Entry 1KC8 (X-ray diffraction, 3.01 A resolution); this record covers chains A and Q of the 30 polymer chains in the assembly.

== Chain A ==
Molecule: 23S RRNA
Source organism: Haloarcula marismortui
Sequence (2922 nucleotides; row label = number of the first residue in the row):
     2 UUGGCUACUA UGCCAGCUGG UGGAUUGCUC GGCUCAGGCG CUGAUGAAGG ACGUGCCAAG
    62 CUGCGAUAAG CCAUGGGGAG CCGCACGGAG GCGAAGAACC AUGGAUUUCC GAAUGAGAAU
   122 CUCUCUAACA AUUGCUUCGC GCAAUGAGGA ACCCCGAGAA CUGAAACAUC UCAGUAUCGG
   182 GAGGAACAGA AAACGCAAUG UGAUGUCGUU AGUAACCGCG AGUGAACGCG AUACAGCCCA
   242 AACCGAAGCC CUCACGGGCA AUGUGGUGUC AGGGCUACCU CUCAUCAGCC GACCGUCUCG
   302 ACGAAGUCUC UUGGAACAGA GCGUGAUACA GGGUGACAAC CCCGUACUCG AGACCAGUAC
   362 GACGUGCGGU AGUGCCAGAG UAGCGGGGGU UGGAUAUCCC UCGCGAAUAA CGCAGGCAUC
   422 GACUGCGAAG GCUAAACACA ACCUGAGACC GAUAGUGAAC AAGUAGUGUG AACGAACGCU
   482 GCAAAGUACC CUCAGAAGGG AGGCGAAAUA GAGCAUGAAA UCAGUUGGCG AUCGAGCGAC
   542 AGGGCAUACA AGGUCCCUCG ACGAAUGACC GACGCGCGAG CGUCCAGUAA GACUCACGGG
   602 AAGCCGAUGU UCUGUCGUAC GUUUUGAAAA ACGAGCCAGG GAGUGUGUCU GCAUGGCAAG
   662 UCUAACCGGA GUAUCCGGGG AGGCACAGGG AAACCGACAU GGCCGCAGGG CUUUGCCCGA
   722 GGGCCGCCGU CUUCAAGGGC GGGGAGCCAU GUGGACACGA CCCGAAUCCG GACGAUCUAC
   782 GCAUGGACAA GAUGAAGCGU GCCGAAAGGC ACGUGGAAGU CUGUUAGAGU UGGUGUCCUA
   842 CAAUACCCUC UCGUGAUCUA UGUGUAGGGG UGAAAGGCCC AUCGAGUCCG GCAACAGCUG
   902 GUUCCAAUCG AAACAUGUCG AAGCAUGACC UCCGCCGAGG UAGUCUGUGA GGUAGAGCGA
   962 CCGAUUGGUG UGUCCGCCUC CGAGAGGAGU CGGCACACCU GUCAAACUCC AAACUUACAG
  1022 ACGCCGUUUG ACGCGGGGAU UCCGGUGCGC GGGGUAAGCC UGUGUACCAG GAGGGGAACA
  1082 ACCCAGAGAU AGGUUAAGGU CCCCAAGUGU GGAUUAAGUG UAAUCCUCUG AAGGUGGUCU
  1142 CGAGCCCUAG ACAGCCGGGA GGUGAGCUUA GAAGCAGCUA CCCUCUAAGA AAAGCGUAAC
  1202 AGCUUACCGG CCGAGGUUUG AGGCGCCCAA AAUGAUCGGG ACUCAAAUCC ACCACCGAGA
  1262 CCUGUCCGUA CCACUCAUAC UGGUAAUCGA GUAGAUUGGC GCUCUAAUUG GAUGGAAGUA
  1322 GGGGUGAAAA CUCCUAUGGA CCGAUUAGUG ACGAAAAUCC UGGCCAUAGU AGCAGCGAUA
  1382 GUCGGGUGAG AACCCCGACG GCCUAAUGGA UAAGGGUUCC UCAGCACUGC UGAUCAGCUG
  1442 AGGGUUAGCC GGUCCUAAGU CAUACCGCAA CUCGACUAUG ACGAAAUGGG AAACGGGUUA
  1502 AUAUUCCCGU GCCACUAUGC AGUGAAAGUU GACGCCCUGG GGUCGAUCAC GCUGGGCAUU
  1562 CGCCCAGUCG AACCGUCCAA CUCCGUGGAA GCCGUAAUGG CAGGAAGCGG ACGAACGGCG
  1622 GCAUAGGGAA ACGUGAUUCA ACCUGGGGCC CAUGAAAAGA CGAGCAUAGU GUCCGUACCG
  1682 AGAACCGACA CAGGUGUCCA UGGCGGCGAA AGCCAAGGCC UGUCGGGAGC AACCAACGUU
  1742 AGGGAAUUCG GCAAGUUAGU CCCGUACCUU CGGAAGAAGG GAUGCCUGCU CCGGAACGGA
  1802 GCAGGUCGCA GUGACUCGGA AGCUCGGACU GUCUAGUAAC AACAUAGGUG ACCGCAAAUC
  1862 CGCAAGGACU CGUACGGUCA CUGAAUCCUG CCCAGUGCAG GUAUCUGAAC ACCUCGUACA
  1922 AGAGGACGAA GGACCUGUCA ACGGCGGGGG UAACUAUGAC CCUCUUAAGG UAGCGUAGUA
  1982 CCUUGCCGCA UCAGUAGCGG CUUGCAUGAA UGGAUUAACC AGAGCUUCAC UGUCCCAACG
  2042 UUGGGCCCGG UGAACUGUAC AUUCCAGUGC GGAGUCUGGA GACACCCAGG GGGAAGCGAA
  2102 GACCCUAUGG AGCUUUACUG CAGGCUGUCG CUGAGACGUG GUCGCCGAUG UGCAGCAUAG
  2162 GUAGGAGACA CUACACAGGU ACCCGCGCUA GCGGGCCACC GAGUCAACAG UGAAAUACUA
  2222 CCCGUCGGUG ACUGCGACUC UCACUCCGGG AGGAGGACAC CGAUAGCCGG GCAGUUUGAC
  2282 UGGGGCGGUA CGCGCUCGAA AAGAUAUCGA GCGCGCCCUA UGGCUAUCUC AGCCGGGACA
  2342 GAGACCCGGC GAAGAGUGCA AGAGCAAAAG AUAGCUUGAC AGUGUUCUUC CCAACGAGGA
  2402 ACGCUGACGC GAAAGCGUGG UCUAGCGAAC CAAUUAGCCU GCUUGAUGCG GGCAAUUGAU
  2462 GACAGAAAAG CUACCCUAGG GAUAACAGAG UCGUCACUCG CAAGAGCACA UAUCGACCGA
  2522 GUGGCUUGCU ACCUCGAUGU CGGUUCCCUC CAUCCUGCCC GUGCAGAAGC GGGCAAGGGU
  2582 GAGGUUGUUC GCCUAUUAAA GGAGGUCGUG AGCUGGGUUU AGACCGUCGU GAGACAGGUC
  2642 GGCUGCUAUC UACUGGGUGU GUAAUGGUGU CUGACAAGAA CGACCGUAUA GUACGAGAGG
  2702 AACUACGGUU GGUGGCCACU GGUGUACCGG UUGUUCGAGA GAGCACGUGC CGGGUAGCCA
  2762 CGCCACACGG GGUAAGAGCU GAACGCAUCU AAGCUCGAAA CCCACUUGGA AAAGAGACAC
  2822 CGCCGAGGUC CCGCGUACAA GACGCGGUCG AUAGACUCGG GGUGUGCGCG UCGAGGUAAC
  2882 GAGACGUUAA GCCCACGAGC ACUAACAGAC CAAAGCCAUC AU
Disordered / not traced: 2-9, 126-127, 715, 971-998, 1560, 1952-1963, 2137-2236, 2339-2343, 2665-2666, 2915-2923
Sequence notes: conflict C560 (U3155 in 3377779)
Ion coordination: Mg2+ site 1 near G28 (its only coordinating residue here); Na+ site 1: C40, G41; Na+ site 2: G56, A59, G61; Na+ site 3 near U108 (its only coordinating residue here); Mg2+ site 2 near U115 (its only coordinating residue here); Na+ site 4: C141, G142; Na+ site 5 near U146 (its only coordinating residue here); Mg2+ site 3: C162, U2276; K+ site 1: C162, U163, U172; Mg2+ site 4: A165, A167, C168; Na+ site 6: A165, A166; Mg2+ site 5: A166, G219; 97 more Mg2+ sites not listed; 64 more Na+ sites not listed; 2 more K+ sites not listed
Small-molecule neighbours:
  - blasticidin s (BLS), molecule 1: A2007, G2285, G2286, C2287, U2628, A2635, C2636, A2637
  - blasticidin s (BLS), molecule 2: C2104, C2105, G2284, G2285, U2473, A2474, A2485, A2635, C2636, A2637

== Chain Q ==
Name: Ribosomal protein L19E
Source organism: Haloarcula marismortui
UniProt: P14119 (RL19_HALMA); residue numbers follow UniProt; this construct covers 1-148
Chain sequence (148 residues; numbered 1 to 148; the number before each row is that of its first residue):
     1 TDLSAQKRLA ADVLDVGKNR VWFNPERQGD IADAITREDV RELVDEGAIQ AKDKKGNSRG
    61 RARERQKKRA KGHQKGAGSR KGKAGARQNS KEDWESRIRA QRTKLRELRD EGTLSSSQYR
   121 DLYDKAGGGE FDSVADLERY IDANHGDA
Disordered / not traced: 144-148
Sequence notes: conflict Lys71 (Tyr in P14119)

== Chain A / chain Q interface ==
Residue-residue contacts - 174 pairs, chain A then chain Q:
  G792(A) with Ala86(Q), phosphate contact
  A793(A) with Lys83(Q), sugar contact; Gly85(Q), hydrogen bond to the phosphate; Ala86(Q), hydrogen bond to the phosphate
  G800(A) with Asp124(Q), sugar contact; Gly127(Q), sugar contact; Gly128(Q), hydrogen bond to the base
  U801(A) with Asp124(Q), sugar contact; Lys125(Q), phosphate contact; Gly128(Q), sugar contact; Glu130(Q), hydrogen bond to the sugar
  G802(A) with Lys125(Q), phosphate contact; Glu130(Q), sugar contact
  U815(A) with Trp94(Q), sugar contact
  G816(A) with Lys91(Q), salt bridge to the phosphate
  G817(A) with Lys91(Q), salt bridge to the phosphate
  G1386(A) with Gln28(Q), hydrogen bond to the base
  G1387(A) with Thr1(Q), hydrogen bond to the sugar; Gln28(Q), hydrogen bond to the sugar
  U1388(A) with Thr1(Q), hydrogen bond to the sugar
  C1395(A) with Asp2(Q), sugar contact
  C1396(A) with Thr1(Q), sugar contact; Asp2(Q), sugar contact; Leu3(Q), hydrogen bond to the sugar
  C1397(A) with Leu3(Q), sugar contact; Lys7(Q), salt bridge to the phosphate; Phe23(Q), hydrogen bond to the sugar; Pro25(Q), sugar contact; Gln28(Q), sugar contact
  G1398(A) with Lys7(Q), salt bridge to the phosphate; Val21(Q), phosphate contact; Trp22(Q), hydrogen bond to the phosphate; Phe23(Q), hydrogen bond to the phosphate; Pro25(Q), sugar contact
  A1399(A) with Trp22(Q), phosphate contact; Lys52(Q), salt bridge to the phosphate
  U1422(A) with Ala5(Q), phosphate contact
  U1499(A) with Arg41(Q), salt bridge to the phosphate
  U1500(A) with Arg37(Q), hydrogen bond to the base; Arg41(Q), salt bridge to the phosphate
  A1501(A) with Arg8(Q), hydrogen bond to the sugar; Leu9(Q), phosphate contact; Ile35(Q), sugar contact; Thr36(Q), phosphate contact; Arg37(Q), hydrogen bond to the phosphate
  A1502(A) with Arg8(Q), salt bridge to the phosphate; Leu9(Q), phosphate contact; Arg37(Q), salt bridge to the phosphate
  G1540(A) with Glu95(Q), sugar contact; Arg99(Q), hydrogen bond to the phosphate
  G1541(A) with Arg99(Q), salt bridge to the phosphate
  U1548(A) with Arg59(Q), hydrogen bond to the phosphate
  C1549(A) with Arg59(Q), salt bridge to the phosphate; Arg63(Q), salt bridge to the phosphate; Gln66(Q), sugar contact
  C1565(A) with Ser58(Q), hydrogen bond to the sugar; Arg59(Q), phosphate contact; Gly60(Q), phosphate contact; Arg63(Q), salt bridge to the phosphate
  C1566(A) with Gly56(Q), phosphate contact; Asn57(Q), phosphate contact; Ser58(Q), phosphate contact; Arg59(Q), hydrogen bond to the phosphate; Arg63(Q), salt bridge to the phosphate
  C1593(A) with Ser116(Q), sugar contact; Ser117(Q), phosphate contact; Arg120(Q), base contact
  C1594(A) with Arg109(Q), salt bridge to the phosphate; Ser116(Q), phosphate contact; Tyr119(Q), phosphate contact; Arg120(Q), salt bridge to the phosphate
  G1595(A) with Arg109(Q), salt bridge to the phosphate; Tyr119(Q), hydrogen bond to the phosphate; Arg120(Q), salt bridge to the phosphate; Tyr123(Q), base contact; Asp124(Q), base contact
  U1596(A) with Arg102(Q), base contact; Arg106(Q), salt bridge to the phosphate; Tyr123(Q), hydrogen bond to the phosphate
  A1597(A) with Lys91(Q), hydrogen bond to the base; Trp94(Q), hydrogen bond to the phosphate; Glu95(Q), sugar contact; Ile98(Q), sugar contact; Arg99(Q), salt bridge to the phosphate; Arg102(Q), salt bridge to the phosphate
  A1598(A) with Trp94(Q), phosphate contact; Arg102(Q), salt bridge to the phosphate
  G1703(A) with Asn57(Q), base contact
  G1704(A) with Asn57(Q), hydrogen bond to the base; Arg59(Q), hydrogen bond to the phosphate
  C1705(A) with Arg59(Q), salt bridge to the phosphate; Arg65(Q), hydrogen bond to the phosphate
  G1706(A) with Arg65(Q), salt bridge to the phosphate; Arg69(Q), salt bridge to the phosphate
  G1707(A) with Arg69(Q), salt bridge to the phosphate; Lys81(Q), phosphate contact; Gly82(Q), phosphate contact
  C1708(A) with Lys81(Q), hydrogen bond to the phosphate; Gly82(Q), hydrogen bond to the phosphate; Ala86(Q), sugar contact; Arg87(Q), salt bridge to the phosphate
  C1715(A) with Lys55(Q), hydrogen bond to the sugar; Asn57(Q), hydrogen bond to the base
  A1716(A) with Lys55(Q), hydrogen bond to the sugar; Gly56(Q), sugar contact; Asn57(Q), sugar contact
  A1717(A) with Lys54(Q), phosphate contact; Lys55(Q), hydrogen bond to the phosphate
  G1718(A) with Val16(Q), phosphate contact; Gly17(Q), hydrogen bond to the phosphate; Arg20(Q), salt bridge to the phosphate
  G1719(A) with Gly17(Q), phosphate contact; Lys18(Q), hydrogen bond to the phosphate; Asn19(Q), hydrogen bond to the phosphate
  C1720(A) with Asn19(Q), hydrogen bond to the phosphate
  G1760(A) with Ala77(Q), hydrogen bond to the base; Arg80(Q), hydrogen bond to the base; Lys81(Q), hydrogen bond to the sugar
  U1761(A) with Ala77(Q), base contact; Arg80(Q), sugar contact; Lys81(Q), sugar contact; Gly82(Q), sugar contact; Lys83(Q), phosphate contact; Ala84(Q), phosphate contact
  C1762(A) with Lys83(Q), salt bridge to the phosphate; Ala84(Q), hydrogen bond to the phosphate
  U1784(A) with Ala77(Q), base contact; Gly78(Q), hydrogen bond to the phosphate
  G1785(A) with Gly76(Q), phosphate contact; Ala77(Q), phosphate contact; Gly78(Q), hydrogen bond to the phosphate; Ser79(Q), phosphate contact
  C1786(A) with Gln74(Q), phosphate contact
  C1787(A) with Lys68(Q), salt bridge to the phosphate; Gln74(Q), hydrogen bond to the phosphate
  U1788(A) with Lys68(Q), phosphate contact; His73(Q), base contact
  G1789(A) with Lys71(Q), base contact; His73(Q), hydrogen bond to the base
  C1790(A) with Lys71(Q), salt bridge to the phosphate
  C1793(A) with Arg97(Q), sugar contact; Ser133(Q), phosphate contact; Ala135(Q), phosphate contact
  G1794(A) with Ser96(Q), hydrogen bond to the sugar; Ala100(Q), phosphate contact; Ser133(Q), phosphate contact; Val134(Q), hydrogen bond to the phosphate
  G1795(A) with Ala100(Q), phosphate contact
  A1796(A) with Ser96(Q), base contact
  C1798(A) with Gln66(Q), sugar contact; Ala70(Q), phosphate contact
  G1799(A) with Arg87(Q), sugar contact; Gln88(Q), base contact
  G1800(A) with Lys75(Q), salt bridge to the phosphate; Arg87(Q), sugar contact; Gln88(Q), hydrogen bond to the sugar
  A1801(A) with Arg80(Q), salt bridge to the phosphate; Arg87(Q), salt bridge to the phosphate
  G1802(A) with Gly72(Q), base contact; Arg80(Q), salt bridge to the phosphate
  U1813(A) with Gly78(Q), sugar contact; Lys81(Q), sugar contact
  U1817(A) with Lys81(Q), hydrogen bond to the base
  U2735(A) with Arg65(Q), salt bridge to the phosphate
  U2736(A) with Lys55(Q), hydrogen bond to the sugar; Arg61(Q), salt bridge to the phosphate
  C2737(A) with Lys55(Q), salt bridge to the phosphate; Gly56(Q), phosphate contact; Asn57(Q), phosphate contact; Ser58(Q), hydrogen bond to the phosphate; Arg61(Q), salt bridge to the phosphate
  G2738(A) with Ser58(Q), sugar contact; Arg61(Q), phosphate contact
  A2739(A) with Arg61(Q), salt bridge to the phosphate
Interface residues without a listed pair, chain A (79 interface residues in all): G814, C1421, C1423, C1436, U1539, G1556, A1567, A1783
Interface residues without a listed pair, chain Q (85 interface residues in all): Ser4, Asn24, Glu38, Asp53, Ala62, Asp93, Gly129

== Summary ==
79 residues of chain A and 85 residues of chain Q are in contact, with 50 hydrogen bonds and 40 salt bridges.
Among the polar pairs are G800(A)-Gly128(Q), G1386(A)-Gln28(Q) and U1500(A)-Arg37(Q). Ligands of chain A:
blasticidin s.
Chain A is 23S RRNA and chain Q is Ribosomal protein L19E, both from Haloarcula marismortui; the structure,
Co-crystal Structure of Blasticidin S Bound to the 50S Ribosomal Subunit, was determined by X-ray diffraction
(same publication as 1K73, 1N8R and 1NJI).
